Entry 6JXR (electron microscopy, 3.70 A resolution); this record covers chains a and e of the 8 polymer chains in the assembly.

Chain a:
Name: T-cell surface glycoprotein CD3 zeta chain
Source organism: Homo sapiens
UniProt: P20963 (CD3Z_HUMAN); residue numbers follow UniProt; this construct covers 1-164
Amino-acid sequence (164 residues; numbered 1 to 164; the number before each row is that of its first residue):
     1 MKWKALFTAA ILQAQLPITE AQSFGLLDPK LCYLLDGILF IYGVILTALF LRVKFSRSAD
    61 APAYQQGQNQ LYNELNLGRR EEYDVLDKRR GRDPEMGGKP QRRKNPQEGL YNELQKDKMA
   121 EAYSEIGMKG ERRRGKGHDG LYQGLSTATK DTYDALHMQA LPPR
Not modelled in the structure: 1-21, 58-164
Swiss-Prot annotation at these positions:
  - modified residue: S58 (Phosphoserine), Y64 (Phosphotyrosine), Y72 (Phosphotyrosine), Y83 (Phosphotyrosine), Y111 (Phosphotyrosine), Y123 (Phosphotyrosine), Y142 (Phosphotyrosine), Y153 (Phosphotyrosine)
  - mutagenesis: D36 (D36E/L/V: Decreases cell surface expression of IgG Fc receptor complex)

Chain e:
Name: T-cell surface glycoprotein CD3 epsilon chain
Source organism: Homo sapiens
UniProt: P07766 (CD3E_HUMAN); residues 1-207 here = UniProt positions 1-207
Amino-acid sequence (207 residues; row label = number of the first residue in the row):
     1 MQSGTHWRVL GLCLLSVGVW GQDGNEEMGG ITQTPYKVSI SGTTVILTCP QYPGSEILWQ
    61 HNDKNIGGDE DDKNIGSDED HLSLKEFSEL EQSGYYVCYP RGSKPEDANF YLYLRARVCE
   121 NCMEMDVMSV ATIVIVDICI TGGLLLLVYY WSKNRKAKAK PVTRGAGAGG RQRGQNKERP
   181 PPVPNPDYEP IRKGQRDLYS GLNQRRI
Not modelled in the structure: 1-32, 156-207
Cystine bridges: C49-C98, C119-C122

Chain a / chain e interface:
Residue-residue contacts (9; chain a residue first):
  G25(a) - V127(e)
  L26(a) - M125(e)
  L26(a) - D126(e)
  L26(a) - V127(e)  hydrophobic
  L26(a) - V130(e)  hydrophobic
  D28(a) - V127(e)
  L31(a) - V127(e)  hydrophobic
  L34(a) - A131(e)  hydrophobic
  I38(a) - I138(e)  hydrophobic
Also at the interface, not in a pair above, chain a (7 interface residues in all): L35
Also at the interface, not in a pair above, chain e (7 interface residues in all): V134

Summary:
Chain a and chain e each contribute 7 residues to their interface. From UniProt: one mutagenesis site on chain
a.
Here chain a is T-cell surface glycoprotein CD3 zeta chain and chain e is T-cell surface glycoprotein CD3
epsilon chain, both from Homo sapiens. Entry 6JXR (Structure of human T cell receptor-CD3 complex) was
determined by electron microscopy.
